PDB entry 7THV | electron microscopy, 4.00 A resolution | chains B and G of the 8 polymer chains in the assembly

== Chain B ==
Protein: Replication factor C subunit 4
Source organism: Saccharomyces cerevisiae
UniProt: P40339 (RFC4_YEAST); residues 1-323 here = UniProt positions 1-323
Amino-acid sequence (323 residues; each row starts with the number of its first residue):
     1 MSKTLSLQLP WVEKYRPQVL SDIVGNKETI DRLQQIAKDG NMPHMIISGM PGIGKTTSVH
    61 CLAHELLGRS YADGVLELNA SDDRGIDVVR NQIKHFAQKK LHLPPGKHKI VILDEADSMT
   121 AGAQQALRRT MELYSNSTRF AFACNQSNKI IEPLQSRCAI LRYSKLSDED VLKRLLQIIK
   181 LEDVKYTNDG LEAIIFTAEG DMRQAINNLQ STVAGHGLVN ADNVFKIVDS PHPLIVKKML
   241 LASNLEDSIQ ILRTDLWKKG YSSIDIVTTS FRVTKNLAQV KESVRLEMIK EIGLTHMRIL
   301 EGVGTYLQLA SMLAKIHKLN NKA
Disordered / not traced: 1-7, 322-323
UniProt features mapped onto this chain:
  - binding site (ATP): Val12, Val24, Gly49 to Thr57, Asn145, Arg203
Bound ions: Mg2+: Thr56 (together with ATP-gamma-S)
Small-molecule neighbours:
  - ATP-gamma-S (AGS; phosphothiophosphoric acid-adenylate ester), molecule 1: Val12, Arg16, Pro17, Ile23, Val24, Pro51, Gly52, Ile53, Gly54, Lys55, Thr56, Thr57, Glu115, Asn145, Arg174, Met202, Arg203
  - ATP-gamma-S (AGS), molecule 2: Arg128, Pro153, Arg157

== Chain G ==
Protein: Proliferating cell nuclear antigen
Source organism: Saccharomyces cerevisiae
UniProt: P15873 (PCNA_YEAST); residues 1-258 here = UniProt positions 1-258
Amino-acid sequence (264 residues; numbered -5 to 258; the number before each row is that of its first residue; numbers below 1 keep their minus sign (Gly-5 is residue -5)):
    -5 GPHMASMLEA KFEEASLFKR IIDGFKDCVQ LVNFQCKEDG IIAQAVDDSR VLLVSLEIGV
    55 EAFQEYRCDH PVTLGMDLTS LSKILRCGNN TDTLTLIADN TPDSIILLFE DTKKDRIAEY
   115 SLKLMDIDAD FLKIEELQYD STLSLPSSEF SKIVRDLSQL SDSINIMITK ETIKFVADGD
   175 IGSGSVIIKP FVDMEHPETS IKLEMDQPVD LTFGAKYLLD IIKGSSLSDR VGIRLSSEAP
   235 ALFQFDLKSG FLQFFLAPKF NDEE
Disordered / not traced: -5 to 0, 256-258
Construct notes: expression tag (-5 to 0)
UniProt features mapped onto this chain:
  - DNA-binding region: Arg61 to Arg80
  - cross-link (Glycyl lysine isopeptide (Lys-Gly)): Lys127 (interchain with G-Cter in SUMO), Lys164 (interchain with G-Cter in SUMO)

== Interface between chain B and chain G ==
Pairs across the interface - 8 pairs, chain B then chain G:
  His95(B) - Met119(G)
  Gln98(B) - Leu25(G)
  Gln98(B) - Met119(G)
  Gln98(B) - Asp120(G)  hydrogen bond (backbone-backbone)
  Lys99(B) - Lys117(G)
  Lys99(B) - Leu118(G)
  Lys100(B) - Leu118(G)  hydrogen bond (backbone-backbone)
  His102(B) - Thr95(G)
Interface residues without a listed pair, chain B (6 interface residues in all): Asp73
Interface residues without a listed pair, chain G (9 interface residues in all): Asp71, Pro96, Asp97

== Overview ==
The interface between chain B and chain G involves 6 residues on one side and 9 on the other, with 2 hydrogen
bonds. Backbone hydrogen bonds pair Gln98(B)-Asp120(G) and Lys100(B)-Leu118(G). Ligands of chain B:
ATP-gamma-S. Curated annotation (UniProt) lists 13 ATP-binding residues on chain B.
Chain B is Replication factor C subunit 4 and chain G is Proliferating cell nuclear antigen, both from
Saccharomyces cerevisiae; the structure, Structure of the yeast clamp loader (Replication Factor C RFC) bound
to the sliding clamp (Proliferating ..., was determined by electron microscopy together with 7THJ, 7TI8, 7TIB,
7TIC, 7TID and 7TKU from the same study.
